6U85 - chains H and L; structure by X-ray diffraction, 2.78 A resolution.

Chain H:
Protein: Antibody Fab heavy chain
From: Homo sapiens
Notes: antibody fragment or engineered binder
Sequence (221 residues; row label = number of the first residue in the row; note: 11 numbers in that range are skipped by the numbering (no residue carries them; nothing is unmodelled there)):
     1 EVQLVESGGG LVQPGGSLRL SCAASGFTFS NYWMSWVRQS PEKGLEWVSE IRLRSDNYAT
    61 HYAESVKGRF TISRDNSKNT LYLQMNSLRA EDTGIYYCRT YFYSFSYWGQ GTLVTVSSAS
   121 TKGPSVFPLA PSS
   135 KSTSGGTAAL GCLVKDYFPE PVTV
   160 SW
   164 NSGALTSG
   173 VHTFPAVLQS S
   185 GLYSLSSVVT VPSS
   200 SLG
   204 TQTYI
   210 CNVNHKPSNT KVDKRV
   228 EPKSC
Unresolved in the structure: 135-137, 231-232
Cystine bridges: Cys22-Cys98, Cys146-Cys210

Chain L:
Protein: antibody Fab Light chain
From: Homo sapiens
Notes: antibody fragment or engineered binder
Sequence (219 residues; row label = number of the first residue in the row):
     1 ELQMTQSPSS LSASVGDRVT ITCRSSQSLL HTYGSPYLNW YLQKPGQSPK LLIYKVSNRF
    61 SGVPSRFSGS GSGTDFTLTI SSLQPEDFAV YFCSQGTHLP YTFGGGTKVE IKRTVAAPSV
   121 FIFPPSDEQL KSGTASVVCL LNNFYPREAK VQWKVDNALQ SGNSQESVTE QDSKDSTYSL
   181 SSTLTLSKAD YEKHKVYACE VTHQGLSSPV TKSFNRGEC
Unresolved in the structure: 219
Cystine bridges: Cys23-Cys93, Cys139-Cys199

How chain H and chain L interact:
Contacting residue pairs (59; chain H residue first):
  Val37(H) - Phe103(L)  hydrophobic
  Gln39(H) - Gln43(L)  hydrogen bond
  Leu45(H) - Phe92(L)  hydrophobic
  Leu45(H) - Phe103(L)  hydrophobic
  Trp47(H) - Leu99(L)  hydrophobic
  Trp47(H) - Pro100(L)  hydrophobic
  Trp47(H) - Tyr101(L)
  Glu50(H) - Tyr101(L)  hydrogen bond
  His61(H) - Leu99(L)
  Tyr97(H) - Gln43(L)  hydrogen bond
  Tyr97(H) - Gln47(L)  hydrogen bond (side chain-backbone)
  Tyr97(H) - Ser48(L)
  Arg99(H) - Tyr101(L)
  Tyr101(H) - Gly96(L)  hydrogen bond (side chain-backbone)
  Tyr101(H) - Thr97(L)
  Ser104(H) - Tyr54(L)
  Ser104(H) - Lys55(L)
  Phe105(H) - Leu51(L)  hydrophobic
  Phe105(H) - Tyr54(L)  hydrophobic
  Phe105(H) - Phe60(L)  hydrophobic
  Ser106(H) - Tyr41(L)
  Trp108(H) - Tyr41(L)  hydrogen bond
  Trp108(H) - Pro49(L)
  Trp108(H) - Phe103(L)  hydrophobic
  Gly109(H) - Ser48(L)
  Gln110(H) - Ser48(L)
  Phe127(H) - Ser126(L)
  Phe127(H) - Glu128(L)
  Phe127(H) - Gln129(L)
  Pro128(H) - Ser126(L)
  Pro128(H) - Glu128(L)
  Leu129(H) - Phe123(L)
  Ala130(H) - Phe123(L)
  Ser138(H) - Phe121(L)
  Ala143(H) - Phe121(L)  hydrophobic
  Ala143(H) - Phe123(L)
  Leu144(H) - Phe123(L)  hydrophobic
  Leu147(H) - Ser136(L)
  Lys149(H) - Thr134(L)
  His174(H) - Asn142(L)
  His174(H) - Asn143(L)  hydrogen bond
  His174(H) - Ser179(L)
  Thr175(H) - Thr169(L)
  Phe176(H) - Leu140(L)  hydrophobic
  Phe176(H) - Ser167(L)
  Phe176(H) - Thr169(L)
  Phe176(H) - Ser179(L)
  Phe176(H) - Leu180(L)
  Phe176(H) - Ser181(L)
  Pro177(H) - Ser167(L)
  Pro177(H) - Val168(L)
  Val179(H) - Gln165(L)
  Val179(H) - Glu166(L)
  Val179(H) - Ser167(L)
  Leu180(H) - Gln165(L)  hydrogen bond (backbone-side chain)
  Gln181(H) - Gln165(L)
  Val192(H) - Leu140(L)  hydrophobic
  Lys223(H) - Glu128(L)  salt bridge
  Lys230(H) - Glu218(L)  salt bridge
Other interface residues (no listed pair), chain H (40 interface residues in all): Arg52, Pro131, Thr141, Ser182, Ser190, Thr194
Other interface residues (no listed pair), chain L (40 interface residues in all): Asn39, Ser119, Val138, Asp172, Thr183

Overview:
The chain H/chain L interface involves 40 residues from each chain, with 8 hydrogen bonds and 2 salt bridges.
Polar contacts include Lys223(H)-Glu128(L), Lys230(H)-Glu218(L) and Gln39(H)-Gln43(L).
Here chain H is Antibody Fab heavy chain and chain L is antibody Fab Light chain, both from Homo sapiens.
Entry 6U85 (Site-specific lysine arylation as an alternative bioconjugation strategy for chemically programmed
antibodies and antibody-drug conjugates) was determined by X-ray diffraction.
